PDB entry 1K7S | X-ray diffraction, 2.60 A resolution | chain N

[Chain N]
Protein: Ferrichrome-binding periplasmic protein
Organism: Escherichia coli
Reference sequence: P07822 (FHUD_ECOLI); residues 33-296 here = UniProt positions 33-296
Amino-acid sequence (265 residues; row label = number of the first residue in the row):
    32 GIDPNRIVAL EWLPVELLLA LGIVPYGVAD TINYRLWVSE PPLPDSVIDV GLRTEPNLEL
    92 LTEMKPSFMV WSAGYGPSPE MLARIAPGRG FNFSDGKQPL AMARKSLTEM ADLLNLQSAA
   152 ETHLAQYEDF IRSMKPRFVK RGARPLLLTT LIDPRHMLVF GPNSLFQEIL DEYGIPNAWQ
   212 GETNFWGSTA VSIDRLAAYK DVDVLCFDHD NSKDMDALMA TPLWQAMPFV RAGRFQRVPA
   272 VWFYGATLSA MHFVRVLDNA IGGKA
Unresolved in the structure: 294-296
Construct notes: expression tag (32)
Residues lining bound ligands: delta-2-albomycin a1 (ALB): Glu42, Trp43, Trp68, Arg84, Thr85, Tyr106, Ile183, Leu189, Asn215, Trp217, Ser219, Trp273, Phe274, Tyr275
Swiss-Prot annotation at these positions:
  - binding site (Fe(III)-coprogen): Trp68, Arg84, Ser103, Tyr106, Phe124, Trp217, Trp273, Phe274, Tyr275
  - site (Interaction with FhuB): Glu86, Asn88, Glu90, His187, Ser223, Arg226
  - mutagenesis: Trp68 (W68L: Decreases binding of coprogen. Does not bind aerobactin and ferrichrome. Increases resistance to albomycin)

[In short]
Chain N binds delta-2-albomycin a1. From UniProt: 9 Fe(III)-coprogen-binding residues and one mutagenesis
site.
Chain N is Ferrichrome-binding periplasmic protein (Escherichia coli); the structure, FhuD complexed with
albomycin-delta 2, was determined by X-ray diffraction (same publication as 1ESZ and 1K2V).
